Entry 6G41 (X-ray diffraction, 2.90 A resolution); this record covers chains A and B of the 5 polymer chains in the assembly.

# Chain A (and B)
Molecule: Minor capsid protein
Organism: Cafeteriavirus-dependent mavirus
Notes: chain B of this document is another copy of the same molecule, construct and numbering; everything in this record applies to it too
UniProt: A0A1L4BKA3 (A0A1L4BKA3_9VIRU); numbering as in UniProt (aligned over 1-303)
Chain sequence (307 residues; numbered -3 to 303; the number before each row is that of its first residue; numbers below 1 keep their minus sign (Gly-3 is residue -3)):
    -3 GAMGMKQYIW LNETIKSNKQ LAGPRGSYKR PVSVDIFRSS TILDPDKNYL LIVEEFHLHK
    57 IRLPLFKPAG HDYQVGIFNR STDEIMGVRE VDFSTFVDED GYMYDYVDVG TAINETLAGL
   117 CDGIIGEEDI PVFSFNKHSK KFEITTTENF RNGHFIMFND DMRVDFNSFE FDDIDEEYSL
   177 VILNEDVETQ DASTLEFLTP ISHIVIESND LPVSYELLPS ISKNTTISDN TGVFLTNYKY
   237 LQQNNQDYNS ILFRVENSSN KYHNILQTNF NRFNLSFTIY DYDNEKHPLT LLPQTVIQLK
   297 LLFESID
Not modelled in the structure: -3 to 1, 252-255, 303 (chain B: -3 to 2, 218-222, 303)
Modified / non-standard residues: Mse-1, Mse1 (selenomethionine); Mse82, Mse99, Mse153, Mse158 (selenomethionine; parent Met)
Construct notes: expression tag (-3 to 0)

# How chain A and chain B interact
Residue-residue contacts (85; chain A residue first):
  Leu46(A) - Tyr4(B)  hydrophobic
  Asp156(A) - Arg21(B)  salt bridge
  Asp156(A) - Pro289(B)
  Asp156(A) - Gln290(B)  hydrogen bond
  Asp157(A) - Gln290(B)  hydrogen bond
  Arg159(A) - Asp243(B)  salt bridge
  Arg159(A) - Tyr244(B)
  Val160(A) - Tyr244(B)  hydrophobic
  Val160(A) - Gln290(B)
  Asp161(A) - Lys56(B)  salt bridge
  Asn163(A) - Gln242(B)  hydrogen bond
  Ser164(A) - Gln242(B)  hydrogen bond
  Glu166(A) - Val103(B)
  Glu166(A) - Lys133(B)  salt bridge
  Asp169(A) - Arg21(B)
  Asp171(A) - Arg21(B)  hydrogen bond (backbone-side chain)
  Glu172(A) - Pro20(B)
  Glu172(A) - Arg21(B)  hydrogen bond (backbone-side chain)
  Glu173(A) - Lys15(B)  salt bridge
  Glu173(A) - Arg21(B)  hydrogen bond (backbone-side chain)
  Tyr174(A) - Arg21(B)  hydrogen bond (backbone-side chain)
  Ser175(A) - Arg21(B)  hydrogen bond
  Asp187(A) - Lys133(B)
  Ala188(A) - Asn240(B)
  Ala188(A) - Gln242(B)
  Thr190(A) - Gln242(B)
  Glu192(A) - His55(B)
  Glu192(A) - Ser246(B)
  Phe193(A) - Lys56(B)  hydrogen bond (backbone-side chain)
  Phe193(A) - Tyr244(B)
  Phe193(A) - Asn245(B)
  Ser198(A) - Gln294(B)  hydrogen bond
  His199(A) - Gln294(B)
  Glu212(A) - Trp6(B)
  Glu212(A) - Asn8(B)  hydrogen bond
  Glu212(A) - Lys296(B)  salt bridge
  Leu213(A) - Trp6(B)  hydrogen bond (backbone-backbone)
  Leu213(A) - Leu7(B)
  Leu213(A) - Asn8(B)  hydrogen bond (backbone-backbone)
  Leu213(A) - Arg34(B)
  Leu213(A) - Ile38(B)  hydrophobic
  Leu214(A) - Asn8(B)
  Leu214(A) - Arg34(B)  hydrogen bond (backbone-side chain)
  Pro215(A) - Asn8(B)
  Pro215(A) - Glu9(B)
  Lys219(A) - Lys12(B)
  Thr222(A) - Asp31(B)
  Thr222(A) - Phe33(B)
  Ile223(A) - Phe33(B)
  Ile223(A) - Ser35(B)
  Ser224(A) - Phe33(B)  hydrogen bond (backbone-backbone)
  Ser224(A) - Arg34(B)  hydrogen bond
  Ser224(A) - Ser35(B)
  Asp225(A) - Arg34(B)
  Asp225(A) - Ser35(B)
  Asn226(A) - Arg34(B)  hydrogen bond (backbone-side chain)
  Asn233(A) - Glu51(B)  hydrogen bond
  Asn233(A) - Lys296(B)
  Lys235(A) - His53(B)
  Lys235(A) - Leu248(B)
  Lys235(A) - Arg250(B)
  Lys235(A) - Gln294(B)
  Leu237(A) - Leu248(B)  hydrophobic
  Asn256(A) - Tyr4(B)
  Asn256(A) - Trp6(B)
  Asn256(A) - Glu50(B)
  Asn256(A) - Tyr258(B)  hydrogen bond
  Asn256(A) - Leu298(B)
  Asn256(A) - Glu300(B)
  Lys257(A) - Trp6(B)
  Lys257(A) - Glu50(B)
  Lys257(A) - Glu51(B)  salt bridge
  Lys257(A) - Lys296(B)
  Tyr258(A) - Tyr4(B)
  Tyr258(A) - Trp6(B)  hydrogen bond (backbone-side chain)
  His259(A) - Trp6(B)
  Asn260(A) - Gln3(B)
  Asn260(A) - Tyr4(B)  hydrogen bond (side chain-backbone)
  Tyr278(A) - His53(B)
  Tyr278(A) - His55(B)
  Tyr278(A) - Val292(B)
  Tyr278(A) - Gln294(B)
  Asp279(A) - Lys12(B)  hydrogen bond (backbone-side chain)
  Asn280(A) - Thr10(B)  hydrogen bond
  Asn280(A) - Lys12(B)
Also at the interface, not in a pair above, chain A (47 interface residues in all): His67, Ser189, Thr227, Phe230
Also at the interface, not in a pair above, chain B (44 interface residues in all): Ile5, Ile48, Lys136, Val251, Asn253

# Summary
47 residues of chain A face 44 of chain B across their interface, with 24 hydrogen bonds and 7 salt bridges.
Among the polar pairs are Asp156(A)-Arg21(B), Arg159(A)-Asp243(B) and Asp161(A)-Lys56(B).
Both chains are Minor capsid protein (Cafeteriavirus-dependent mavirus). Entry 6G41 (Crystal structure of
SeMet-labeled mavirus penton protein) was determined by X-ray diffraction (same publication as 6G42, 6G43,
6G44 and 6G45).
